7YW1 - chains A and B; structure by X-ray diffraction, 3.27 A resolution.

Chain A (and B):
Molecule: (E3-independent) E2 ubiquitin-conjugating enzyme UBE2O
Organism: Trametes pubescens
Notes: chain B of this document is another copy of the same molecule, construct and numbering; everything in this record applies to it too
UniProtKB: A0A1M2VY70 (A0A1M2VY70_TRAPU); residue numbers follow UniProt; this construct covers 1-928
Sequence (928 residues; numbered 1 to 928; the number before each row is that of its first residue):
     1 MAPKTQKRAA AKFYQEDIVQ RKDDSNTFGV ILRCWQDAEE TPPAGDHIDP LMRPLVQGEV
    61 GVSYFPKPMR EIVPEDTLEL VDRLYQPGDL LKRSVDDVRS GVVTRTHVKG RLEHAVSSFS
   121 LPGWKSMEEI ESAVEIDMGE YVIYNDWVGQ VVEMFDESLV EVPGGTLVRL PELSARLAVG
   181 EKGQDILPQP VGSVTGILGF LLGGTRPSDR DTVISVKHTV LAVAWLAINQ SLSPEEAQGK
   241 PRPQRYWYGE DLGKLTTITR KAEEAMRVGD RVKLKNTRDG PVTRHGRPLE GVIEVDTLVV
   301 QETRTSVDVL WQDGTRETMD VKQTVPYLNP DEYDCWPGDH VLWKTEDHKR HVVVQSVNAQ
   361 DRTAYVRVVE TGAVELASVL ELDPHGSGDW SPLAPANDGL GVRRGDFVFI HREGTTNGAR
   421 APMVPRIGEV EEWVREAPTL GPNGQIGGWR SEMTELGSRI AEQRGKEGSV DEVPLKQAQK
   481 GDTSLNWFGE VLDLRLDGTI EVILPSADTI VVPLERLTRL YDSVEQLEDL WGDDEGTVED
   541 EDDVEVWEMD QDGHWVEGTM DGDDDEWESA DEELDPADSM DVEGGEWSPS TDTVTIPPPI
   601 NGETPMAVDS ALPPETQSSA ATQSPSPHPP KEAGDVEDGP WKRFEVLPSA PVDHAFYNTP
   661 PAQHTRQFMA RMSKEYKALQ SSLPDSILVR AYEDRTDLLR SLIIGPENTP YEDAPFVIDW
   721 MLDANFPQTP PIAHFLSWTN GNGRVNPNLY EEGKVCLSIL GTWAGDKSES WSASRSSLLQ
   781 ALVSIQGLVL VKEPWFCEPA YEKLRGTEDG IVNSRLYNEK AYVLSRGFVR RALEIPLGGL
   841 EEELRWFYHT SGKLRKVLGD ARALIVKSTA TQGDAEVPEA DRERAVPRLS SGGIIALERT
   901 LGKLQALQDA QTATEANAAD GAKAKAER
Not modelled in the structure: 1-7, 39-48, 67-68, 172, 184-207, 278-280, 285-292, 387-398, 438-447, 530-639, 762-767, 917-928 (chain B: 1-7, 20, 27-28, 40-52, 67-68, 108-110, 116-121, 160-170, 179-216, 253-254, 267-268, 275, 277-295, 302, 386-398, 438-447, 464-480, 527-639, 762-767, 916-928)

Interface between chain A and chain B:
Pairs across the interface (22):
  Glu-432(A) / Lys-674(B)  salt bridge
  Glu-432(A) / Lys-677(B)  salt bridge
  Asp-529(A) / Arg-666(B)  hydrogen bond (backbone-side chain)
  Ala-655(A) / Pro-660(B)
  Phe-656(A) / Pro-660(B)
  Asn-658(A) / Asn-658(B)  hydrogen bond (side chain-backbone)
  Thr-659(A) / Phe-656(B)
  Thr-659(A) / Thr-659(B)  hydrogen bond
  Pro-660(A) / Ala-655(B)
  Pro-660(A) / Phe-656(B)
  Pro-660(A) / Thr-659(B)
  Pro-660(A) / His-734(B)
  Gln-663(A) / Glu-752(B)  hydrogen bond
  Arg-666(A) / Gln-526(B)
  Ser-673(A) / Glu-432(B)  hydrogen bond
  Lys-677(A) / Glu-432(B)  salt bridge
  Asp-723(A) / Asp-723(B)
  Asn-725(A) / Gly-761(B)
  Pro-730(A) / Asn-725(B)
  His-734(A) / Pro-660(B)
  Lys-754(A) / Gln-663(B)
  Gly-761(A) / Asn-725(B)  hydrogen bond (backbone-side chain)
Interface residues without a listed pair, chain A (21 interface residues in all): Glu-528, Ile-732, Glu-752, Leu-760
Interface residues without a listed pair, chain B (21 interface residues in all): Glu-525, Pro-661, Ile-732, Tyr-750, Lys-754

Summary:
The chain A/chain B interface involves 21 residues from each chain; the contacts include 6 hydrogen bonds and
3 salt bridges. Polar contacts include Glu-432(A)/Lys-674(B), Glu-432(A)/Lys-677(B) and Asp-529(A)/Arg-666(B).
Both chains are (E3-independent) E2 ubiquitin-conjugating enzyme UBE2O (Trametes pubescens). Entry 7YW1
(crystal structure of UBE2O) was determined by X-ray diffraction, deposited together with 8GXR.
